PDB entry 8TMD | electron microscopy, 3.00 A resolution | chains B and E of the 7 polymer chains in the assembly

# Chain B (and E)
Name: Cobalt/magnesium transport protein CorA
Organism: Thermotoga maritima
Notes: chain E of this document is another copy of the same molecule, construct and numbering; everything in this record applies to it too
UniProt: Q9WZ31 (CORA_THEMA); residue numbers follow UniProt; this construct covers 1-351
Sequence (373 residues; each row starts with the number of its first residue; numbers below 1 keep their minus sign (Met-21 is residue -21)):
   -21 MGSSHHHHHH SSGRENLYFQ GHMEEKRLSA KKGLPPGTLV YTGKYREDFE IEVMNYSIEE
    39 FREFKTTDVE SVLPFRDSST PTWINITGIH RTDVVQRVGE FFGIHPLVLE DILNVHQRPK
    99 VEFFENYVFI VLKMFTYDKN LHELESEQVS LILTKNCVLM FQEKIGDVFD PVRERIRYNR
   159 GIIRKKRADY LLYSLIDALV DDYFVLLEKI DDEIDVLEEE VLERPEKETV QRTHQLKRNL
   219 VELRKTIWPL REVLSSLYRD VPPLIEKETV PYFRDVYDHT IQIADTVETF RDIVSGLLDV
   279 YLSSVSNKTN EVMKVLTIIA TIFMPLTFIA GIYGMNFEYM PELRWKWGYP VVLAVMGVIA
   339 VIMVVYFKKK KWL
Not modelled in the structure: -21 to 2, 351 (chain E: -21 to 4)
Construct notes: initiating methionine (-21); expression tag (-20 to 0)
UniProt features mapped onto this chain:
  - motif: Gly312 to Asn314 (Probable selectivity filter)
  - site: Asn288 (Essential for ion permeation), Leu294 (Important for closing the ion permeation pathway in the closed state), Thr295 (Threonine that confers selectivity for Co(2+) transport)
  - mutagenesis: Asp89 (D89F/K: Decreases ion transport), Asp253 (D253K: Increases protein stability. Decreases ion transport), Leu280 (L280A: Decreases ion transport), Asn288 (N288L: Abolishes Co(2+) uptake), Met291 (M291A: No effect on ion transport), Leu294 (L294A/V: Increases ion transport by suppression of an obstruction in the transmembrane ion permeation pathway), Thr295 (T295L: Strongly reduces Co(2+) uptake. Abolishes Co(2+) uptake; when associated with L-299; T295M: Strongly reduces Co(2+) uptake ...), Thr299 (T299L: Reduces Co(2+) uptake. Abolishes Co(2+) uptake; when associated with L-295; T299M: No effect on Co(2+) uptake; T299S: Abolishes Co(2+) uptake), Pro303 (P303A/G/I: Increases ion transport by suppression of a kink in the transmembrane ion permeation pathway), Thr305 (T305L: Abolishes Co(2+) uptake), Ile310 (I310A: Increases ion transport), Tyr311 (Y311A: Abolishes pentamerization. Abolishes ion transport; Y311F: No effect on pentamerization. No effect on ion transport), 7 further mutagenesis entries in UniProt

# Chain B / chain E interface
Residue-residue contacts (14):
  Arg222(B) - Asp270(E)  salt bridge
  Lys223(B) - Thr267(E)  hydrogen bond
  Trp226(B) - Trp226(E)  hydrophobic
  Trp226(B) - Glu266(E)
  Glu230(B) - Arg229(E)  salt bridge
  Glu230(B) - Arg237(E)  salt bridge
  Glu230(B) - Tyr255(E)  hydrogen bond
  Glu230(B) - Ile259(E)
  Ser234(B) - Arg237(E)
  Arg237(B) - Arg237(E)
  Asp238(B) - Tyr236(E)
  Asp238(B) - Arg237(E)  salt bridge
  Asp238(B) - Arg252(E)  salt bridge
  Arg269(B) - Arg269(E)
Interface residues without a listed pair, chain B (11 interface residues in all): Arg229, Ser233, Leu280
Interface residues without a listed pair, chain E (15 interface residues in all): Ser233, Asp238, Asp263, Leu280

# Overview
11 residues of chain B and 15 residues of chain E are in contact; the contacts include 2 hydrogen bonds and 5
salt bridges. Polar contacts include Arg222(B)-Asp270(E), Glu230(B)-Arg229(E) and Glu230(B)-Arg237(E). From
UniProt: 19 mutagenesis sites on chain B.
Chain B and chain E are both Cobalt/magnesium transport protein CorA (Thermotoga maritima); the structure,
Cryo-EM structure of CorA in complex with conformation-specific synthetic antibody C18 and 100 uM MgCl2, State
..., was determined by electron microscopy.
